7NDG - chains A and B of the 12 polymer chains in the assembly; structure by electron microscopy, 5.98 A resolution (low resolution: residue-level contacts below are approximate; hydrogen-bond / salt-bridge calls are withheld).

[Chain A]
Protein: Netrin-1
From: Homo sapiens
UniProtKB: O95631 (NET1_HUMAN); residue numbers follow UniProt; this construct covers 25-453
Amino-acid sequence (441 residues; numbered 25 to 465; the number before each row is that of its first residue):
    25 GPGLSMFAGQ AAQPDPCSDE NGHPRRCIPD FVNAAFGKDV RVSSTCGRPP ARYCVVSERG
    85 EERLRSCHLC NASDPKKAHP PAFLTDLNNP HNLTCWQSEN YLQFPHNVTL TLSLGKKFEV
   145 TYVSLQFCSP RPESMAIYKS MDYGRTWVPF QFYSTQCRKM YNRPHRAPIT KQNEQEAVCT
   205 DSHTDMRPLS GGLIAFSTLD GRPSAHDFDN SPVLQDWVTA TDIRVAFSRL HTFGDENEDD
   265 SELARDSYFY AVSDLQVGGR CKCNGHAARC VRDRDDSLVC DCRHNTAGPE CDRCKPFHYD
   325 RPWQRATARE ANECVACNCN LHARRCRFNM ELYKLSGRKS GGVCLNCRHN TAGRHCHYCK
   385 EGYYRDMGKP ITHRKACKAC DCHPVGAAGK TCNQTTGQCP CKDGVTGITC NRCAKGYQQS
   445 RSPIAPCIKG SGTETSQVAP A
Not modelled in the structure: 25-37, 454-465
Differences from the reference sequence: expression tag (454-465)
Cystine bridges: Cys41-Cys51, Cys70-Cys94, Cys78-Cys91, Cys119-Cys152, Cys181-Cys203, Cys285-Cys294, Cys287-Cys304, Cys306-Cys315, Cys318-Cys338, Cys341-Cys350, Cys343-Cys368, Cys371-Cys380, Cys383-Cys401, Cys404-Cys416, Cys406-Cys423, Cys425-Cys434, Cys437-Cys451
Covalently attached groups: N-acetylglucosamine (NAG) linked to Asn95, Asn116, Asn131
Metal / ion sites: Ca2+: Phe107, Asp110, Thr118, Ser277
UniProt features mapped onto this chain:
  - glycosylation (N-linked (GlcNAc...) asparagine): Asn95, Asn116, Asn131, Asn417
  - natural variant: Arg351 (R351H: In a neuroblastoma sample)
From the paper describing this entry:
  - mutagenesis - Q443N/R445T: abolished binding to NEO1FN56
  - mutagenesis - Q443N/R445T: decreased binding to NEO1FN456

[Chain B]
Protein: Neogenin
From: Mus musculus
UniProtKB: Q7TQG5 (Q7TQG5_MOUSE); the author numbering skips numbers that UniProt does not, so the offset changes along the chain: 766-862 = UniProt 766-862; 879-1123 = UniProt 863-1107
Amino-acid sequence (354 residues; each row starts with the number of its first residue; note: 16 numbers in that range are skipped by the numbering (no residue carries them; nothing is unmodelled there)):
   763 ETGETRVPEV PSSLHVRPLV TSIVVSWTPP ENQNIVVRGY AIGYGIGSPH AQTIKVDYKQ
   823 RYYTIENLDP SSHYVITLKA FNNVGEGIPL YESAVTRPHT
   879 VPDPTPMMPP VGVQASILSH DTIRITWADN SLPKHQKITD SRYYTVRWKT NIPANTKYKN
   939 ANATTLSYLV TGLKPNTLYE FSVMVTKGRR SSTWSMTAHG ATFELVPTSP PKDVTVVSKE
   999 GKPRTIIVNW QPPSEANGKI TGYIIYYSTD VNAEIHDWVI EPVVGNRLTH QIQELTLDTP
  1059 YYFKIQARNS KGMGPMSEAV QFRTPKALGS AGKGSRLPDL GSDYKPPMSG SNSPHGSPTS
  1119 PLDSNGTKHH HHHH
Not modelled in the structure: 763, 912-916, 1084-1132
Differences from the reference sequence: expression tag (763-765, 1124-1132)
Covalently attached groups: N-acetylglucosamine (NAG) linked to Asn940

[Chain A / chain B interface]
Residue-residue contacts - 32 pairs, chain A then chain B:
  Phe55(A) - Val837(B)
  Phe55(A) - Tyr853(B)
  Phe55(A) - Glu854(B)
  Phe55(A) - Ser855(B)
  Asn57(A) - Tyr853(B)
  Phe60(A) - Ile850(B)
  Leu111(A) - Val769(B)
  Leu111(A) - Glu848(B)
  Leu111(A) - Gly849(B)
  Leu111(A) - Ile850(B)
  Asn112(A) - Lys841(B)
  Asn113(A) - Val846(B)
  Asn113(A) - Gly847(B)
  Asn113(A) - Glu848(B)
  Pro114(A) - Glu848(B)
  His115(A) - Asn845(B)
  His115(A) - Val846(B)
  His115(A) - Gly847(B)
  Thr145(A) - Gly809(B)
  Thr145(A) - His835(B)
  Tyr146(A) - Gly809(B)
  Tyr146(A) - Pro811(B)
  Tyr146(A) - His812(B)
  Tyr146(A) - Tyr853(B)
  Ser148(A) - His812(B)
  Leu217(A) - His812(B)
  Ala219(A) - Ser810(B)
  Ser221(A) - Gly809(B)
  Gln280(A) - His812(B)
  Gln280(A) - Tyr853(B)
  Arg284(A) - Glu854(B)
  Arg284(A) - Ser855(B)
Also at the interface, not in a pair above, chain A (17 interface residues in all): Asp54
Also at the interface, not in a pair above, chain B (18 interface residues in all): Pro851
The authors on this interface:
  - hot spots on chain A (mutagenesis) - F55R: decreased binding to NEO1FN456
  - hot spots on chain A (mutagenesis) - F55R: unchanged binding to NEO1FN56

[Summary]
Chain A and chain B form an interface of 17 and 18 residues respectively. N-acetylglucosamine is covalently
linked to Asn95(A), Asn116(A) and Asn131(A). Covalently linked N-acetylglucosamine: at Asn940(B). From the
paper: Q443N/R445T and F55R of chain A reduce binding to NEO1FN456; Q443N/R445T of chain A abolish binding to
NEO1FN56.
Here chain A is Netrin-1 (Homo sapiens) and chain B is Neogenin (Mus musculus). Entry 7NDG (Cryo-EM structure
of the ternary complex between Netrin-1, Neogenin and Repulsive Guidance Molecule B) was determined by
electron microscopy (same publication as 7NE0 and 7NE1).
